Entry 2BYN (X-ray diffraction, 2.02 A resolution); this record covers chains D and E of the 5 polymer chains in the assembly.

== Chain D (and E) ==
Molecule: Soluble acetylcholine receptor
Organism: Aplysia californica
Notes: chain E of this document is another copy of the same molecule, construct and numbering; everything in this record applies to it too
UniProtKB: Q8WSF8 (Q8WSF8_APLCA); residues 1-219 here correspond to UniProt positions 18-236 (UniProt number = residue number + 17)
Sequence (227 residues; numbered -7 to 219; the number before each row is that of its first residue; numbers below 1 keep their minus sign (Tyr-7 is residue -7)):
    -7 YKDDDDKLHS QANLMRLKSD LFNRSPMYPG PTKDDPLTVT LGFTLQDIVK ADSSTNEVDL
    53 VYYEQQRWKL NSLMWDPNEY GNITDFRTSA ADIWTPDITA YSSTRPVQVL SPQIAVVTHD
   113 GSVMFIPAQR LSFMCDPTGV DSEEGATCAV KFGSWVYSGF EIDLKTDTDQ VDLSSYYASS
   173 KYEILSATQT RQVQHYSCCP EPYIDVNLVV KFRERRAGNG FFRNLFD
Not modelled in the structure: -7 to -6, 19, 209-219 (chain E: -7 to -6, 209-219)
Disulfides: Cys127-Cys140, Cys190-Cys191
Reported in the primary citation:
  - self-association interface (contacts with another copy of this molecule): Glu49, Arg97
  - post-translational modification sites: Asn74

== Interface between chain D and chain E ==
Residue-residue contacts (57; chain D residue first):
  Asp-4(D) with Asn63(E)
  Lys-1(D) with Asp26(E); Asp27(E)
  Ser2(D) with Asp26(E); Asp27(E)
  Gln3(D) with Tyr20(E); Pro21(E)
  Leu6(D) with Pro21(E), hydrophobic; Thr24(E)
  Met7(D) with Pro18(E); Met19(E); Tyr20(E), hydrophobic; Pro21(E)
  Gln38(D) with Tyr93(E), hydrogen bond (side chain-backbone); Ser94(E); Met126(E)
  Asp39(D) with Met126(E)
  Val41(D) with Thr47(E); Glu49(E)
  Val53(D) with Ser95(E); Met126(E), hydrophobic
  Tyr55(D) with Tyr93(E), hydrogen bond (side chain-backbone); Trp147(E), hydrophobic
  Asn74(D) with Lys25(E)
  Arg79(D) with Val148(E), hydrogen bond (side chain-backbone); Tyr149(E); Glu153(E), salt bridge
  Gln100(D) with Arg97(E), hydrogen bond; Pro98(E)
  Val101(D) with Pro98(E)
  Leu102(D) with Thr91(E); Ser95(E); Arg97(E); Pro98(E)
  Ser103(D) with Trp147(E)
  Pro104(D) with Asp89(E); Thr91(E); Trp147(E)
  Ile106(D) with Asp89(E); Val148(E)
  Ile118(D) with Trp147(E), hydrogen bond (backbone-side chain)
  Ala120(D) with Trp147(E), hydrophobic
  Arg122(D) with Glu49(E), salt bridge; Thr96(E), hydrogen bond (side chain-backbone); Arg97(E)
  Tyr169(D) with Met126(E); Cys127(E), hydrogen bond (side chain-backbone); Asp128(E), hydrogen bond (side chain-backbone)
  Ser171(D) with Asn48(E), hydrogen bond (backbone-side chain); Asp128(E)
  Ser172(D) with Asn48(E)
  Lys173(D) with Ser45(E), hydrogen bond (side chain-backbone); Ser46(E); Thr47(E); Asn48(E)
  Arg207(D) with Asn48(E); Asp128(E), salt bridge
Other interface residues (no listed pair), chain D (32 interface residues in all): Lys10, Lys42, Asp51, Ile75, Val108
Other interface residues (no listed pair), chain E (31 interface residues in all): Ser64, Ser150

== Overview ==
Chain D and chain E form an interface of 32 and 31 residues respectively, with 10 hydrogen bonds and 3 salt
bridges. Polar pairs include Arg79(D)-Glu153(E), Arg122(D)-Glu49(E) and Arg207(D)-Asp128(E). The paper reports
a modification site at Asn74(D); a self-association interface involving Glu49(D) and Arg97(D).
Chain D and chain E are both Soluble acetylcholine receptor (Aplysia californica); the structure, Crystal
structure of apo AChBP from Aplysia californica, was determined by X-ray diffraction together with 2BYP, 2BYQ,
2BYR and 2BYS from the same study.
